6IR9 - chains T and d of the 26 polymer chains in the assembly; structure by electron microscopy, 3.80 A resolution.

== Chain T ==
Molecule: 198-nt DNA strand
Sequence (198 nucleotides; each row starts with the number of its first residue; numbers below 1 keep their minus sign (DA-72 is residue -72)):
   -72 ATCAGAATCCCGGTGCCGAGGCCGCTCAATTGGTCGTAGACAGCTCTAGC
   -22 ACCGCTTAAACGCACGTACGCGCTGTCCCCCGCGTTTTAACCGCCAAGGG
    28 GATTACACCCAAGACACCAGGCACGAGACAGAAAAAAACAACGAAAACGG
    78 CCACCACCCAAACACACCAAACACAAGAGCTAATTGACTGACGTAAGC
Unresolved in the structure: 56-125

== Chain d ==
Protein: Histone H2B type 1-J
From: Homo sapiens
Reference sequence: P06899 (H2B1J_HUMAN); residues -3 to 122 here correspond to UniProt positions 1-126 (UniProt number = residue number + 4)
Chain sequence (129 residues; row label = number of the first residue in the row; numbers below 1 keep their minus sign (Gly-6 is residue -6)):
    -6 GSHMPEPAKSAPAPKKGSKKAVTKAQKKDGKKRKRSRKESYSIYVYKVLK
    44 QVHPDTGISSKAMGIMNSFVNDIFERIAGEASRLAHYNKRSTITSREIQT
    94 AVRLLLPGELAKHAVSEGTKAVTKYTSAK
Unresolved in the structure: -6 to 27
Differences from the reference sequence: expression tag (-6 to -4)
Curated features (UniProtKB/Swiss-Prot):
  - modified residue: Pro-2 (N-acetylproline), Glu-1 (ADP-ribosyl glutamic acid), Lys2 (N6-(2-hydroxyisobutyryl)lysine), Ser3 (ADP-ribosylserine), Lys8 (N6-(beta-hydroxybutyryl)lysine), Lys9 (N6-(2-hydroxyisobutyryl)lysine), Ser11 (Phosphoserine), Lys12 (N6-acetyllysine), Lys13 (N6-(beta-hydroxybutyryl)lysine), Lys17 (N6-(2-hydroxyisobutyryl)lysine), Lys20 (N6-(2-hydroxyisobutyryl)lysine), Lys21 (N6-(2-hydroxyisobutyryl)lysine), Lys31 (N6-(2-hydroxyisobutyryl)lysine), Glu32 (PolyADP-ribosyl glutamic acid), Ser33 (Phosphoserine), Lys40 (N6-(2-hydroxyisobutyryl)lysine), Lys43 (N6-(2-hydroxyisobutyryl)lysine), Lys54 (N6,N6-dimethyllysine), Arg76 (Dimethylated arginine), Lys82 (N6,N6,N6-trimethyllysine) and 6 more in UniProt
  - glycosylation: Ser109 (O-linked (GlcNAc) serine)
  - cross-link (Glycyl lysine isopeptide (Lys-Gly)): Lys2 (interchain with G-Cter in SUMO2), Lys17 (interchain with G-Cter in SUMO2), Lys31 (interchain with G-Cter in ubiquitin), Lys117 (interchain with G-Cter in ubiquitin)

== Chain T / chain d interface ==
Pairs across the interface (14; chain T residue first):
  DA-54(T) - Ile51(d)  phosphate contact
  DA-54(T) - Ser53(d)  hydrogen bond to the phosphate
  DG-53(T) - Tyr39(d)  sugar contact
  DG-53(T) - Gly50(d)  phosphate contact
  DG-53(T) - Ile51(d)  hydrogen bond to the phosphate
  DG-52(T) - Tyr39(d)  hydrogen bond to the phosphate
  DC-46(T) - Arg30(d)  phosphate contact
  DA-45(T) - Arg30(d)  salt bridge to the phosphate
  DT-42(T) - Lys122(d)  salt bridge to the phosphate
  DA-35(T) - Thr85(d)  hydrogen bond to the phosphate
  DG-34(T) - Arg83(d)  sugar contact
  DG-34(T) - Ser84(d)  hydrogen bond to the phosphate
  DG-34(T) - Thr85(d)  hydrogen bond to the phosphate
  DA-33(T) - Arg83(d)  salt bridge to the phosphate
Interface residues without a listed pair, chain d (10 interface residues in all): Lys43

== In short ==
The interface between chain T and chain d involves 9 residues on one side and 10 on the other; the contacts
include 6 hydrogen bonds and 3 salt bridges. Polar pairs include DA-54(T)-Ser53(d), DG-53(T)-Ile51(d) and
DG-52(T)-Tyr39(d).
Chain T is a 198-nt DNA strand and chain d is Histone H2B type 1-J (Homo sapiens); the structure, RNA
polymerase II elongation complex bound with Elf1 and Spt4/5, stalled at SHL(-1) of the nucleosome, was
determined by electron microscopy, deposited together with 6J4W, 6J4X, 6J4Y, 6J4Z, 6J50 and 6J51.
